Entry 6T79 (electron microscopy, 3.20 A resolution); this record covers chains E and I of the 10 polymer chains in the assembly.

# Chain E
Protein: Histone H3.2
Organism: Homo sapiens
UniProt: Q71DI3 (H32_HUMAN); residues 0-135 here correspond to UniProt positions 1-136 (UniProt number = residue number + 1)
Chain sequence (136 residues; row label = number of the first residue in the row; numbering starts at 0):
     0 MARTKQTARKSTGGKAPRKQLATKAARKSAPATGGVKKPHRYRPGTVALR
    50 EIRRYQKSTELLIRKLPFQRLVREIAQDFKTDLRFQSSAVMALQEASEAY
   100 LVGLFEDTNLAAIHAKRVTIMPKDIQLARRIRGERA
Disordered / not traced: 0-37, 135
Differences from the reference sequence: engineered mutation Ala110 (Cys111 in Q71DI3)
Curated features (UniProtKB/Swiss-Prot):
  - modified residue: Arg2 (Asymmetric dimethylarginine), Thr3 (Phosphothreonine), Lys4 (Allysine), Gln5 (5-glutamyl dopamine), Thr6 (Phosphothreonine), Arg8 (Citrulline), Lys9 (N6,N6,N6-trimethyllysine), Ser10 (ADP-ribosylserine), Thr11 (Phosphothreonine), Lys14 (N6-(2-hydroxyisobutyryl)lysine), Arg17 (Asymmetric dimethylarginine), Lys18 (N6-(2-hydroxyisobutyryl)lysine), Lys23 (N6-(2-hydroxyisobutyryl)lysine), Arg26 (Citrulline), Lys27 (N6,N6,N6-trimethyllysine), Ser28 (ADP-ribosylserine), Lys36 (N6,N6,N6-trimethyllysine), Lys37 (N6-methyllysine), Tyr41 (Phosphotyrosine), Lys56 (N6,N6,N6-trimethyllysine) and 8 more in UniProt
  - lipidation: Lys18 (N6-decanoyllysine)

# Chain I
Molecule: 147-nt DNA strand
Sequence (147 nucleotides; each row starts with the number of its first residue):
     1 ATCTACACGACGCTCTTCCGATCTAATTTATGTTTGTTAGCGTTATACTA
    51 TTCTAATTCTTTGTTTCGGTGGTATTGTTTATTTTGTTCCTTTGTGCGTT
   101 CAGCTTAATGCCTAACGACACTCGGAGATCGGAAGAGCACACGTGAT
Disordered / not traced: 146-147

# Interface between chain E and chain I
Pairs across the interface (23):
  His39(E) - DA5(I)  sugar contact
  His39(E) - DT82(I)  phosphate contact
  Arg40(E) - DA81(I)  hydrogen bond to the base
  Arg40(E) - DT82(I)  hydrogen bond to the sugar
  Tyr41(E) - DA5(I)  sugar contact
  Tyr41(E) - DA81(I)  phosphate contact
  Tyr41(E) - DT82(I)  phosphate contact
  Arg42(E) - DA81(I)  sugar contact
  Gly44(E) - DT80(I)  phosphate contact
  Gly44(E) - DA81(I)  hydrogen bond to the phosphate
  Thr45(E) - DA81(I)  phosphate contact
  Val46(E) - DA81(I)  phosphate contact
  Ala47(E) - DA81(I)  hydrogen bond to the phosphate
  Arg49(E) - DA7(I)  salt bridge to the phosphate
  Arg63(E) - DC89(I)  phosphate contact
  Arg63(E) - DC90(I)  phosphate contact
  Lys64(E) - DC90(I)  hydrogen bond to the phosphate
  Leu65(E) - DC89(I)  phosphate contact
  Leu65(E) - DC90(I)  hydrogen bond to the phosphate
  Pro66(E) - DC89(I)  phosphate contact
  Arg69(E) - DC89(I)  salt bridge to the phosphate
  Arg83(E) - DG98(I)  phosphate contact
  Arg83(E) - DT99(I)  sugar contact
Also at the interface, not in a pair above, chain E (17 interface residues in all): Pro43, Lys56
Also at the interface, not in a pair above, chain I (12 interface residues in all): DC6, DC8, DT91

# Overview
The interface between chain E and chain I involves 17 residues on one side and 12 on the other; the contacts
include 6 hydrogen bonds and 2 salt bridges. Among the polar pairs are Arg40(E)-DA81(I), Arg40(E)-DT82(I) and
Gly44(E)-DA81(I).
Chain E is Histone H3.2 (Homo sapiens) and chain I is a 147-nt DNA strand; the structure, Structure of a human
nucleosome at 3.2 A resolution, was determined by electron microscopy.
